Entry 3SIQ (X-ray diffraction, 2.40 A resolution); this record covers chain A.

Chain A:
Protein: Apoptosis 1 inhibitor
Organism: Drosophila melanogaster
Notes: EC 6.3.2.-; fragment: BIR1 domain (UNP RESIDIES 1-136)
Reference sequence: Q24306 (IAP1_DROME); residue numbers follow UniProt; this construct covers 1-5, 13-135
Amino-acid sequence (136 residues; each row starts with the number of its first residue; note: 7 numbers in that range are skipped by the numbering (no residue carries them; nothing is unmodelled there)):
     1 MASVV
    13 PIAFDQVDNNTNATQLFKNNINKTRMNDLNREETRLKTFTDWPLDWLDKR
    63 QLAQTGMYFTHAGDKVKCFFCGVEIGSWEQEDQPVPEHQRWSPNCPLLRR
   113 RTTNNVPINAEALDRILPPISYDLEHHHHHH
Unresolved in the structure: 1, 15-36, 134-143
Sequence notes: engineered mutation Ser89 (Cys in Q24306); expression tag (136-143)
Metal / ion sites: Zn2+: Cys80, Cys83, His100, Cys107
What the authors report for this chain:
  - contacts within the chain: Ala2-Asp94 (hydrogen bond), Ala2-Glu99 (hydrogen bond), Ala2-Arg102 (hydrogen bond), Ala2-Trp103 (hydrogen bond), Ser3-Gly88 (backbone contact), Val5-Glu86 (backbone contact), Ala2-Ile87 (hydrophobic contact), Ala2-Trp90 (hydrophobic contact)
  - mutagenesis - P105S, N117K: decreased binding to drICE (proposed by the authors, not directly observed)

Overview:
Cys80, Cys83, His100 and Cys107 form the Zn2+ site. From the paper: P105S and N117K reduce binding to drICE;
contacts within the chain involving Ala2, Asp94 and Glu99 among others.
Chain A is Apoptosis 1 inhibitor (Drosophila melanogaster); the structure, Crystal Structure of autoinhibited
dIAP1-BIR1 domain, was determined by X-ray diffraction, deposited together with 3SIP and 3SIR.
